PDB entry 8CQE | X-ray diffraction, 2.85 A resolution | chains A and B of the 3 polymer chains in the assembly

[Chain A]
Protein: Elongin-B
Source organism: Homo sapiens
UniProtKB: Q15370 (ELOB_HUMAN); numbering as in UniProt (aligned over 1-104)
Chain sequence (104 residues; each row starts with the number of its first residue):
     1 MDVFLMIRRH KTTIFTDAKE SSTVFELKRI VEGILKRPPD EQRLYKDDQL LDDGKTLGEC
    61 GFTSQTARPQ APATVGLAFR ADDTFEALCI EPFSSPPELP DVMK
Modified / non-standard residues: C60 (S-(dimethylarsenic)cysteine; CAS); C89 (S-(dimethylarsenic)cysteine; CAS)

[Chain B]
Protein: Elongin-C
Source organism: Homo sapiens
UniProtKB: Q15369 (ELOC_HUMAN); residue numbers follow UniProt; this construct covers 17-112
Chain sequence (97 residues; row label = number of the first residue in the row):
    16 MMYVKLISSD GHEFIVKREH ALTSGTIKAM LSGPGQFAEN ETNEVNFREI PSHVLSKVCM
    76 YFTYKVRYTN SSTEIPEFPI APEIALELLM AANFLDC
Unresolved in the structure: 48-55
Differences from the reference sequence: initiating methionine (16)

[How chain A and chain B interact]
Pairs across the interface (49; chain A residue first):
  F4(A) with T78(B)
  K11(A) with D25(B), hydrogen bond (side chain-backbone); H27(B); E28(B), hydrogen bond (backbone-backbone)
  T12(A) with E28(B); I30(B)
  T13(A) with E28(B), hydrogen bond (backbone-backbone); F29(B); I30(B), hydrogen bond (backbone-backbone)
  I14(A) with I30(B)
  F15(A) with Y18(B); F29(B), hydrophobic; I30(B), hydrogen bond (backbone-backbone); S71(B); C74(B), hydrophobic; M75(B), hydrophobic
  T16(A) with Y18(B), hydrogen bond; K32(B)
  D17(A) with K32(B), salt bridge; H35(B)
  I30(A) with Y18(B)
  I34(A) with Y18(B); I30(B), hydrophobic
  P69(A) with M75(B); T78(B); Y83(B), hydrophobic
  Q70(A) with M75(B); Y79(B); P91(B); P94(B)
  A71(A) with M75(B), hydrophobic
  P72(A) with M75(B)
  E91(A) with H27(B), hydrogen bond (backbone-side chain)
  P92(A) with H27(B), hydrogen bond (backbone-side chain)
  F93(A) with H27(B); F29(B), hydrophobic; S67(B); S71(B)
  S94(A) with D25(B), hydrogen bond; P66(B); S67(B), hydrogen bond (backbone-side chain); H68(B), hydrogen bond
  P96(A) with H68(B); E98(B); I99(B), hydrophobic
  P97(A) with E102(B)
  L99(A) with P97(B)
  P100(A) with L101(B), hydrophobic
  M103(A) with A100(B), hydrophobic
Other interface residues (no listed pair), chain A (26 interface residues in all): R8, L35, S95
Other interface residues (no listed pair), chain B (30 interface residues in all): G26, V31, R82, E92, F93

[In short]
26 residues of chain A face 30 of chain B across their interface, with 11 hydrogen bonds and 1 salt bridge.
Polar contacts include D17(A)-K32(B), K11(A)-D25(B) and T16(A)-Y18(B).
Here chain A is Elongin-B and chain B is Elongin-C, both from Homo sapiens. Entry 8CQE (pVHL:EloB:EloC in
complex with
(2S,4R)-1-((S)-2-(1-Fluorocyclopropane-1-carboxamido)-3,3-dimethylbutanoyl)-4-hydroxy-N-((S)-1-(2-methyl-4-(4-methylthiazol-5-yl)phenyl)ethyl)pyrrolidine-2-carboxamide
(Compound 37)) was determined by X-ray diffraction, deposited together with 8CQK and 8CQL.
